PDB entry 8ELO | X-ray diffraction, 2.72 A resolution | chains A and H of the 4 polymer chains in the assembly

== Chain A ==
Protein: Spike protein S1
Organism: Severe acute respiratory syndrome coronavirus 2
Notes: fragment: Receptor binding domain
UniProtKB: P0DTC2 (SPIKE_SARS2); residue numbers follow UniProt; this construct covers 333-530
Chain sequence (205 residues; numbered 333 to 537; the number before each row is that of its first residue):
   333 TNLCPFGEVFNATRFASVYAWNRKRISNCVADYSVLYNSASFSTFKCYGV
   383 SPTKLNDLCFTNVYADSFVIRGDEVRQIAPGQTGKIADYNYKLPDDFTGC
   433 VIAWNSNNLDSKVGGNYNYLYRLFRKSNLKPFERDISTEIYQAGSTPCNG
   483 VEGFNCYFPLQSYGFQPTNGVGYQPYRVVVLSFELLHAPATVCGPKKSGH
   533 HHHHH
Not modelled in the structure: 333, 526-537
Disulfides: Cys336-Cys361, Cys379-Cys432, Cys391-Cys525, Cys480-Cys488
Glycans and other covalent adducts: N-acetylglucosamine (NAG) linked to Asn343
Construct notes: expression tag (531-537)
Curated features (UniProtKB/Swiss-Prot):
  - region: Arg403 to Asp405 (Integrin-binding motif), Asn448 to Phe456 (Immunodominant HLA epitope recognized by the CD8+)
  - glycosylation: Asn343 (N-linked (GlcNAc...) (complex) asparagine)
  - natural variant: Gly339 (G339D: In strain: Omicron/BA.1, Omicron/BA.2 and 4 more; G339H: In strain: Omicron/BA.2.75, Omicron/XBB.1.5 and 1 more), Arg346 (R346K: In strain: Mu/B.1.621; R346T: In strain: Omicron/BQ.1.1, Omicron/XBB.1.5 and 1 more), Leu368 (L368I: In strain: Omicron/XBB.1.5, Omicron/EG.5.1), Ser371 (S371F: In strain: Omicron/BA.2, Omicron/BA.2.12.1 and 6 more; S371L: In strain: Omicron/BA.1), Ser373 (S373P: In strain: Omicron/BA.1, Omicron/BA.2 and 7 more), Ser375 (S375F: In strain: Omicron/BA.1, Omicron/BA.2 and 7 more), Thr376 (T376A: In strain: Omicron/BA.2, Omicron/BA.2.12.1 and 5 more), Asp405 (D405N: In strain: Omicron/BA.2, Omicron/BA.2.12.1 and 6 more), Arg408 (R408S: In strain: Omicron/BA.2, Omicron/BA.2.12.1 and 6 more), Lys417 (K417N: In strain: Beta/B.1.351, Omicron/BA.1 and 8 more; K417T: In strain: Gamma/P.1), Asn440 (N440K: In strain: Omicron/BA.1, Omicron/BA.2 and 7 more), Lys444 (K444T: In strain: Omicron/BQ.1.1), 16 further natural variant entries in UniProt
  - mutagenesis: Asn343 (N343Q: Reduced viral infectivity), Leu452 (L452R: Increased resistance to neutralizing antibodies. Decreases HLA binding to NF9 epitope. Increased binding affinity to human ACE2), Tyr453 (Y453F: Decreased HLA binding to NF9 epitope. Increased binding affinity to human ACE2), Ala475 (A475V: Increased resistance to neutralizing antibodies), Val483 (V483A: Increased resistance to neutralizing antibodies), Glu484 (E484D: Increased replication in human TMEM106B overexpressing cells), Phe490 (F490L: Increased resistance to neutralizing antibodies and human covalescent sera neutralization), Gln493 (Q493N: Reduced host ACE2-binding affinity in vitro; Q493Y: Reduced host ACE2-binding affinity in vitro), Asn501 (N501T: Reduced host ACE2-binding affinity in vitro; N501Y: Increased binding affinity to human ACE2), His519 (H519P: Increased resistance to human covalescent sera neutralization)

== Chain H ==
Protein: CC12.1 Fab heavy chain
Organism: Homo sapiens
Notes: antibody fragment or engineered binder
Chain sequence (220 residues; each row starts with the number of its first residue; a row labelled like 82A-82C holds insertion residues (82A, then the next letters in order)):
     1 EVQLVESGGGLIQPGGSLRLSCAASGLTVSSNYMSWVRQAPGKGLEWVSV
    51 IYSGGSTFYADSVKGRFTISRDNSKNTLYLQM
82A-82C NSL
    83 RAEDTAVYYCARDLDVYG
  100A L
   101 DVWGQGTTVTVSSASTKGPSVFPLAPSSKSTSGGTAALGCLVKDYFPEPV
   151 TVSWNSGALTSGVHTFPAVLQSSGLYSLSSVVTVPSSSLGTQTYICNVNH
   201 KPSNTKVDKRVEPKSC
Not modelled in the structure: 130-131, 215-216
Disulfides: Cys22-Cys92, Cys140-Cys196

== How chain A and chain H interact ==
Contacting residue pairs (39; chain A residue first):
  Thr415(A) - Ser56(H)
  Thr415(A) - Phe58(H)
  Gly416(A) - Tyr52(H)
  Gly416(A) - Phe58(H)
  Lys417(A) - Tyr33(H)
  Lys417(A) - Tyr52(H)
  Lys417(A) - Asp97(H)  salt bridge
  Asp420(A) - Ser56(H)  hydrogen bond
  Tyr421(A) - Tyr33(H)
  Tyr421(A) - Tyr52(H)
  Tyr421(A) - Ser53(H)  hydrogen bond
  Tyr421(A) - Gly54(H)  hydrogen bond (side chain-backbone)
  Tyr453(A) - Asp97(H)  hydrogen bond
  Tyr453(A) - Val98(H)
  Leu455(A) - Tyr33(H)  hydrogen bond (backbone-side chain)
  Leu455(A) - Asp97(H)
  Arg457(A) - Ser53(H)  hydrogen bond (backbone-side chain)
  Lys458(A) - Ser53(H)
  Lys458(A) - Gly54(H)
  Asn460(A) - Gly54(H)
  Tyr473(A) - Ser31(H)  hydrogen bond (side chain-backbone)
  Tyr473(A) - Ser53(H)
  Gln474(A) - Ser31(H)
  Ala475(A) - Leu27(H)
  Ala475(A) - Thr28(H)  hydrogen bond (backbone-backbone)
  Ala475(A) - Asn32(H)  hydrogen bond (backbone-side chain)
  Ala475(A) - Arg94(H)
  Gly476(A) - Thr28(H)
  Ser477(A) - Thr28(H)
  Phe486(A) - Val2(H)  hydrophobic
  Phe486(A) - Gly26(H)
  Phe486(A) - Arg94(H)
  Asn487(A) - Gly26(H)
  Asn487(A) - Leu27(H)
  Asn487(A) - Arg94(H)
  Tyr489(A) - Arg94(H)  hydrogen bond
  Tyr489(A) - Leu96(H)
  Gln493(A) - Val98(H)
  Gln493(A) - Tyr99(H)  hydrogen bond
Also at the interface, not in a pair above, chain A (22 interface residues in all): Arg408, Phe456, Ser459
Also at the interface, not in a pair above, chain H (19 interface residues in all): Asp101, Val102

== In short ==
The interface between chain A and chain H involves 22 residues on one side and 19 on the other; the contacts
include 11 hydrogen bonds and 1 salt bridge. Polar pairs include Lys417(A)-Asp97(H), Asp420(A)-Ser56(H) and
Tyr421(A)-Ser53(H). Covalently linked N-acetylglucosamine: at Asn343(A).
Chain A is Spike protein S1 (Severe acute respiratory syndrome coronavirus 2) and chain H is CC12.1 Fab heavy
chain (Homo sapiens); the structure, Crystal structure of SARS-CoV-2 spike protein receptor-binding domain in
complex with antibody CC12.1 Fab and nanobody ..., was determined by X-ray diffraction together with 8ELP,
8ELQ and 8DT8 from the same study.
